Entry 5CA1 (X-ray diffraction, 2.40 A resolution); this record covers chains A and E of the 6 polymer chains in the assembly.

# Chain A
Protein: Tubulin alpha
Organism: Sus barbatus
Amino-acid sequence (450 residues; numbered 1 to 450; the number before each row is that of its first residue):
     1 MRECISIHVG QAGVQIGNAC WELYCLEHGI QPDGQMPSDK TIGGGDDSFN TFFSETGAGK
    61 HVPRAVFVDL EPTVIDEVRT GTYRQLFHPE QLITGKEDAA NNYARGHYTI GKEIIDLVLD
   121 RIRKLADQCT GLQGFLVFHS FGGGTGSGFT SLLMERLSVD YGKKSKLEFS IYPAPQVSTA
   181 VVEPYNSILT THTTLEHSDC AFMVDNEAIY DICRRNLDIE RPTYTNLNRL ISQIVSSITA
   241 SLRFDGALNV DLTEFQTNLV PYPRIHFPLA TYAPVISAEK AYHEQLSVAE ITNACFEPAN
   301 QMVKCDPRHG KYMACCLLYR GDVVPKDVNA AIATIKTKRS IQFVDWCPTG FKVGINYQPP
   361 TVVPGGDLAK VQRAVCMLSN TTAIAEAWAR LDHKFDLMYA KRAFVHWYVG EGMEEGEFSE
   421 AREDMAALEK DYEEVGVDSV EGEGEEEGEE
Unresolved in the structure: 438-450
Metal / ion sites: Ca2+: Asp-39, Thr-41, Gly-44, Glu-55
Small-molecule neighbours: GTP (guanosine-5'-triphosphate): Val-9, Gly-10, Gln-11, Ala-12, Gln-15, Ile-16, Asp-69, Asp-98, Ala-99, Ala-100, Asn-101, Ser-140, Gly-142, Gly-143, Gly-144, Thr-145, Gly-146, Ile-171, Pro-173, Val-177, Ser-178, Glu-183, Asn-206, Tyr-224, Leu-227, Asn-228, Ile-231

# Chain E
Protein: Stathmin-4
Organism: Rattus norvegicus
UniProt: P63043 (STMN4_RAT); residues 5-145 here correspond to UniProt positions 49-189 (UniProt number = residue number + 44)
Amino-acid sequence (143 residues; row label = number of the first residue in the row):
     3 MADMEVIELN KCTSGQSFEV ILKPPSFDGV PEFNASLPRR RDPSLEEIQK KLEAAEERRK
    63 YQEAELLKHL AEKREHEREV IQKAIEENNN FIKMAKEKLA QKMESNKENR EAHLAAMLER
   123 LQEKDKHAEE VRKNKELKEE ASR
Unresolved in the structure: 3-5, 29-43, 142-145
Construct notes: expression tag (3-4)
Curated features (UniProtKB/Swiss-Prot):
  - modified residue: Ser-46 (Phosphoserine)

# Chain A / chain E interface
Pairs across the interface - 56 pairs, chain A then chain E:
  Tyr-108(A) / Leu-54(E)  hydrophobic
  Tyr-108(A) / Ala-57(E)  hydrophobic
  Thr-109(A) / Arg-61(E)  hydrogen bond
  Lys-112(A) / Leu-54(E)
  Lys-112(A) / Glu-58(E)  salt bridge
  Leu-152(A) / Leu-54(E)  hydrophobic
  Glu-155(A) / Ile-50(E)
  Arg-156(A) / Leu-47(E)
  Ser-158(A) / Asp-44(E)
  Val-159(A) / Pro-45(E)
  His-197(A) / Asp-44(E)  salt bridge
  His-197(A) / Pro-45(E)
  Asp-245(A) / Cys-14(E)  hydrogen bond
  Asp-245(A) / Ser-16(E)
  Ala-247(A) / Asn-12(E)
  Ala-247(A) / Ser-19(E)
  Leu-248(A) / Ser-19(E)
  Pro-325(A) / Gln-18(E)
  Pro-325(A) / Phe-20(E)  hydrophobic
  Asn-329(A) / Val-8(E)
  Asn-329(A) / Phe-20(E)
  Asn-329(A) / Val-22(E)
  Ile-332(A) / Val-22(E)  hydrophobic
  Lys-336(A) / Leu-24(E)
  Asp-345(A) / Pro-27(E)
  Asp-345(A) / Ser-28(E)  hydrogen bond (backbone-backbone)
  Trp-346(A) / Pro-27(E)
  Cys-347(A) / Pro-27(E)
  Pro-348(A) / Lys-25(E)
  Pro-348(A) / Pro-27(E)
  Thr-349(A) / Ile-23(E)
  Thr-349(A) / Leu-24(E)  hydrogen bond (backbone-backbone)
  Thr-349(A) / Lys-25(E)  hydrogen bond (backbone-backbone)
  Gly-350(A) / Val-22(E)
  Phe-351(A) / Glu-21(E)
  Phe-351(A) / Val-22(E)  hydrogen bond (backbone-backbone)
  Lys-352(A) / Phe-20(E)
  Lys-352(A) / Glu-21(E)
  Val-353(A) / Ser-19(E)
  Val-353(A) / Phe-20(E)  hydrogen bond (backbone-backbone)
  Gly-354(A) / Gln-18(E)
  Ile-355(A) / Gly-17(E)
  Ile-355(A) / Gln-18(E)  hydrogen bond (backbone-backbone)
  Asn-356(A) / Ser-16(E)
  Tyr-357(A) / Thr-15(E)
  Tyr-357(A) / Ser-16(E)  hydrogen bond (backbone-backbone)
  Tyr-357(A) / Gly-17(E)
  Tyr-357(A) / Gln-18(E)  hydrogen bond
  Val-409(A) / Gln-64(E)  hydrogen bond (backbone-side chain)
  Gly-410(A) / Arg-61(E)
  Gly-410(A) / Gln-64(E)
  Glu-411(A) / Arg-61(E)  hydrogen bond (backbone-side chain)
  Gly-412(A) / Ala-57(E)
  Gly-412(A) / Arg-60(E)  hydrogen bond (backbone-side chain)
  Gly-412(A) / Arg-61(E)
  Glu-414(A) / Arg-60(E)  salt bridge
Interface residues without a listed pair, chain A (39 interface residues in all): His-107, Glu-196, Gly-246, Val-328, Met-413
Interface residues without a listed pair, chain E (30 interface residues in all): Pro-26, Ser-46, Lys-53, Glu-55

# Overview
The interface between chain A and chain E involves 39 residues on one side and 30 on the other; the contacts
include 13 hydrogen bonds and 3 salt bridges. Among the polar pairs are Lys-112(A)/Glu-58(E),
His-197(A)/Asp-44(E) and Glu-414(A)/Arg-60(E). Ligands of chain A: GTP.
Here chain A is Tubulin alpha (Sus barbatus) and chain E is Stathmin-4 (Rattus norvegicus). Entry 5CA1
(Crystal structure of T2R-TTL-Nocodazole complex) was determined by X-ray diffraction (same publication as
5C8Y, 5CA0 and 5CB4).
